Entry 5KT7 (X-ray diffraction, 3.15 A resolution); this record covers chains T and A of the 3 polymer chains in the assembly.

# Chain T
Molecule: 10-nt DNA strand
Sequence (10 nucleotides; numbered 838 to 847; the number before each row is that of its first residue):
   838 CTGGGGTCCT

# Chain A
Name: DNA polymerase iota
Organism: Homo sapiens
Notes: EC 2.7.7.7
UniProt: Q9UNA4 (POLI_HUMAN); residues -24 to 420 here correspond to UniProt positions 1-445 (UniProt number = residue number + 25)
Amino-acid sequence (445 residues; numbered -24 to 420; the number before each row is that of its first residue; numbers below 1 keep their minus sign (Met-24 is residue -24)):
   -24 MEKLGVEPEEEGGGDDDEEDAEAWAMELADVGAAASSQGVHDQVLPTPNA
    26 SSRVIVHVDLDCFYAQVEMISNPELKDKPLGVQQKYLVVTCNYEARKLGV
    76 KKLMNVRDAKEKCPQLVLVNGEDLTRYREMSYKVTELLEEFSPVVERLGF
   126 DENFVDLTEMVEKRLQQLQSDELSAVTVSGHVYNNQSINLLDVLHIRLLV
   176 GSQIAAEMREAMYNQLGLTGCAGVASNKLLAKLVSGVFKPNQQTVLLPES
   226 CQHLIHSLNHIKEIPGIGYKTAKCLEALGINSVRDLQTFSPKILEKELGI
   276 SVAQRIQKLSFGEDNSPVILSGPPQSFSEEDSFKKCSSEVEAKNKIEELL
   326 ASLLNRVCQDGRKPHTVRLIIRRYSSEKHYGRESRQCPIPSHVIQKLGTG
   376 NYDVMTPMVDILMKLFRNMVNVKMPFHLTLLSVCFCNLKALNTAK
Disordered / not traced: -24 to 25, 350-355, 373-376, 415-420
UniProt features mapped onto this chain:
  - active site: Glu127 (Proton acceptor)
  - binding site (Mg(2+)): Asp34, Leu35, Asp126
  - binding site (Mn(2+)): Asp34, Leu35, Asp126
  - binding site (a 2'-deoxyribonucleoside 5'-triphosphate): Tyr39, Arg71
Ion coordination: Mn2+ site 1: Asp34, Asp126, Glu127 (together with 0KX) (shared with 1 residue of chain P); Mn2+ site 2: Asp34, Leu35, Asp126 (together with 0KX)
Ligand contacts: 0KX: Asp34, Leu35, Asp36, Cys37, Phe38, Tyr39, Gln59, Val64, Thr65, Tyr68, Arg71, Lys77, Leu78, Asp126, Glu127, Lys214

# Chain T / chain A interface
Residue-residue contacts (30):
  DC838(T) with Tyr61(A), base contact; Asn80(A), hydrogen bond to the phosphate; Val81(A), hydrogen bond to the base; Arg82(A), hydrogen bond to the base
  DT839(T) with Asn80(A), hydrogen bond to the phosphate
  DG840(T) with Gln59(A), base contact; Lys60(A), phosphate contact; Tyr61(A), hydrogen bond to the phosphate; Leu62(A), base contact; Val64(A), base contact
  DG841(T) with Gln59(A), sugar contact; Lys60(A), salt bridge to the phosphate; Glu97(A), phosphate contact; Leu99(A), phosphate contact; Glu305(A), base contact; Ser307(A), phosphate contact
  DG842(T) with Leu99(A), phosphate contact; Arg103(A), salt bridge to the phosphate; Ser303(A), sugar contact; Glu304(A), phosphate contact; Glu305(A), hydrogen bond to the phosphate
  DG843(T) with Arg103(A), salt bridge to the phosphate; Ser301(A), sugar contact; Phe302(A), phosphate contact; Ser303(A), hydrogen bond to the phosphate; Arg331(A), salt bridge to the phosphate
  DT844(T) with Pro299(A), phosphate contact; Gln300(A), hydrogen bond to the phosphate; Ser301(A), hydrogen bond to the phosphate
  DC845(T) with Gln300(A), phosphate contact
Interface residues without a listed pair, chain T (9 interface residues in all): DT847
Interface residues without a listed pair, chain A (25 interface residues in all): Tyr39, Gly124, Phe125, Ser276, Asp306

# Overview
9 residues of chain T face 25 of chain A across their interface; the contacts include 9 hydrogen bonds and 4
salt bridges. Polar pairs include DC838(T)-Val81(A), DC838(T)-Arg82(A) and DC838(T)-Asn80(A). Ligands of chain
A: 0KX.
Chain T is a 10-nt DNA strand and chain A is DNA polymerase iota (Homo sapiens); the structure, Teranry
complex of human DNA polymerase iota(1-445) inserting dCMPNPP opposite template G in the presence of ..., was
determined by X-ray diffraction, deposited together with 5KT2, 5KT3, 5KT4, 5KT5 and 5KT6.
